6JTT - chain A; structure by X-ray diffraction, 2.51 A resolution.

== Chain A ==
Protein: Mono(2-hydroxyethyl) terephthalate hydrolase
Source organism: Ideonella sakaiensis
Notes: EC 3.1.1.102; fragment: feruloyl esterase domain
UniProt: A0A0K8P8E7 (MHETH_IDESA); numbering as in UniProt (aligned over 17-603)
Amino-acid sequence (621 residues; each row starts with the number of its first residue; numbers below 1 keep their minus sign (Met-9 is residue -9)):
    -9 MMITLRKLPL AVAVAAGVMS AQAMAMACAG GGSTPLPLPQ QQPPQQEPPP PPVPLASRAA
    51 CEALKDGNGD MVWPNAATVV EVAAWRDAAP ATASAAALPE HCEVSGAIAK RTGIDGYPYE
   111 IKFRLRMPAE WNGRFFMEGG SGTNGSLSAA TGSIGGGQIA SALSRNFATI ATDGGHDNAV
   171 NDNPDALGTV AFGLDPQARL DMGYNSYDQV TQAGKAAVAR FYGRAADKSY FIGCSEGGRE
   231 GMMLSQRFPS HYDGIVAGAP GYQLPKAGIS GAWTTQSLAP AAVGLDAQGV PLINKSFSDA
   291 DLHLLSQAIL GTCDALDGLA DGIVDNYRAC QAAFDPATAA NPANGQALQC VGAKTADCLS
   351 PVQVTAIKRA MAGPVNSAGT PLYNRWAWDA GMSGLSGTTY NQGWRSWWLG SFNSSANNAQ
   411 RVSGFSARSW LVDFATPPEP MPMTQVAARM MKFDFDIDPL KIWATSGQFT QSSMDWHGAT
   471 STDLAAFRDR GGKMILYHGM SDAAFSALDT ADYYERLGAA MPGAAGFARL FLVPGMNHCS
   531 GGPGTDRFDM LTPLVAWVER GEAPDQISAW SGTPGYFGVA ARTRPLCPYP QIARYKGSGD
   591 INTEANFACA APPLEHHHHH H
Unresolved in the structure: -9 to 42, 56, 604-611
Sequence notes: initiating methionine (-9); expression tag (-8 to 16, 604-611)
Disulfides: Cys51-Cys92, Cys224-Cys529, Cys303-Cys320, Cys340-Cys348, Cys577-Cys599
Bound ions: Ca2+: Asp304, Asp307, Leu309, Asp311, Ile313
Residues lining bound ligands: 4-(2-hydroxyethyloxycarbonyl)benzoic acid (C9C): Ser131, Gly132, Ser225, Glu226, Leu254, Pro255, Ala257, Gly258, Trp397, Arg411, Phe415, Ser416, Ser419, Trp420, Phe424, Ala494, Phe495, His528
UniProt features mapped onto this chain:
  - active site: Ser225 (Acyl-ester intermediate), Asp492 (Charge relay system), His528 (Charge relay system)
  - binding site (4-[(2-hydroxyethoxy)carbonyl]benzoate): Gly132, Glu226, Arg411, Ser416, His528
  - binding site (Ca(2+)): Asp304, Asp307, Leu309, Asp311, Ile313
  - lipidation: Cys18 (N-palmitoyl cysteine)
  - mutagenesis: Ser225 (S225A: Loss of catalytic activity towards MHET), Arg411 (R411A/Q: Almost complete loss of catalytic activity towards MHET), Ser416 (S416A: Gains a low activity towards BHET (bis-(2-hydroxyethyl) terephthalate); when associated with N-424), Phe424 (F424N: Gains a low activity towards BHET (bis-(2-hydroxyethyl) terephthalate); when associated with A-416), Asp492 (D492A: Loss of catalytic activity towards MHET), His528 (H528A: Loss of catalytic activity towards MHET)

== Summary ==
Bound to chain A: 4-(2-hydroxyethyloxycarbonyl)benzoic acid. Asp304, Asp307, Leu309, Asp311 and Ile313
coordinate Ca2+. Curated annotation (UniProt) lists 3 active-site residues, 5 residues binding
4-[(2-hydroxyethoxy)carbonyl]benzoate, 5 Ca2+-binding residues and 6 mutagenesis sites.
Chain A is Mono(2-hydroxyethyl) terephthalate hydrolase (Ideonella sakaiensis); the structure, MHETase in
complex with BHET, was determined by X-ray diffraction (same publication as 6JTU).
